PDB entry 5U3M | X-ray diffraction, 2.42 A resolution | chains H and L of the 3 polymer chains in the assembly

[Chain H]
Molecule: DH511.11P Fab Heavy Chain
Source organism: Homo sapiens
Notes: antibody fragment or engineered binder
Amino-acid sequence (235 residues; row label = number of the first residue in the row; a row labelled like 52A-52C holds insertion residues (52A, then the next letters in order)):
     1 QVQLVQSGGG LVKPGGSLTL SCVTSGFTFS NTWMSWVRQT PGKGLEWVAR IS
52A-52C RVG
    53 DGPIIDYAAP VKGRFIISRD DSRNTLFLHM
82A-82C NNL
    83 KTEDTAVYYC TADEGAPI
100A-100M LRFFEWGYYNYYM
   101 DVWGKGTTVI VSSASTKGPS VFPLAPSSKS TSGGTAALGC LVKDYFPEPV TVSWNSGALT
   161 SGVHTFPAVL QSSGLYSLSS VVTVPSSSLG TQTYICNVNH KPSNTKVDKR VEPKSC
Disulfide bonds: Cys22-Cys92, Cys140-Cys196

[Chain L]
Molecule: DH511.11P Fab Light Chain
Source organism: Homo sapiens
Notes: antibody fragment or engineered binder
Amino-acid sequence (216 residues; row label = number of the first residue in the row; a row labelled like 95A-95B holds insertion residues (95A, then the next letters in order)):
     1 DIRLTQSPSS LSASVGDRIT ITCRASQSIK DYLNWYKHRP GEAPKLLIYS ASKLRSGVSS
    61 RFSGSGYGSA FTLTISSLQP EDFATYYCQE SYSSV
95A-95B PM
    96 YIFGQGTKVD LKRTVAAPSV FIFPPSDEQL KSGTASVVCL LNNFYPREAK VQWKVDNALQ
   156 SGNSQESVTE QDSKDSTYSL SSTLTLSKAD YEKHKVYACE VTHQGLSSPV TKSFNRGEC
Disulfide bonds: Cys23-Cys88, Cys134-Cys194

[Interface between chain H and chain L]
Cross-chain cystine bridges: Cys216(H)-Cys214(L)
Contacting residue pairs (89; chain H residue first):
  Gln39(H) with His38(L), hydrogen bond; Tyr87(L), hydrogen bond
  Leu45(H) with Tyr87(L), hydrophobic; Phe98(L)
  Trp47(H) with Pro95A(L); Met95B(L); Tyr96(L)
  Arg50(H) with Tyr96(L), hydrogen bond
  Asp58(H) with Pro95A(L)
  Tyr91(H) with His38(L), hydrogen bond; Pro44(L)
  Ile100(H) with Tyr32(L)
  Arg100B(H) with Lys30(L); Asp31(L), salt bridge; Tyr67(L), hydrogen bond
  Glu100E(H) with Lys30(L); Tyr32(L), hydrogen bond
  Tyr100H(H) with Tyr32(L)
  Tyr100I(H) with Tyr32(L)
  Asn100J(H) with Tyr32(L); Leu33(L); Asn34(L), hydrogen bond; Ser50(L); Ser91(L), hydrogen bond
  Tyr100K(H) with Asn34(L); Gln89(L), hydrogen bond (backbone-side chain); Ser91(L), hydrogen bond (backbone-side chain); Tyr96(L)
  Tyr100L(H) with Asn34(L); Tyr36(L); Leu46(L), hydrophobic; Tyr49(L), hydrophobic
  Met100M(H) with Tyr36(L), hydrogen bond (backbone-side chain); Leu46(L)
  Asp101(H) with Leu46(L); Arg55(L), salt bridge
  Trp103(H) with Tyr36(L); Ala43(L); Pro44(L)
  Gly104(H) with Ala43(L)
  Lys105(H) with Ala43(L)
  Phe122(H) with Ser121(L); Glu123(L); Gln124(L)
  Pro123(H) with Ser121(L); Glu123(L)
  Leu124(H) with Phe118(L); Val133(L), hydrophobic
  Ala125(H) with Phe118(L)
  Lys129(H) with Phe116(L); Ile117(L), hydrogen bond (backbone-backbone); Lys207(L); Ser208(L), hydrogen bond (side chain-backbone); Phe209(L)
  Ser130(H) with Phe116(L); Phe118(L)
  Thr131(H) with Phe116(L)
  Ser132(H) with Phe116(L)
  Ala137(H) with Phe116(L), hydrophobic; Phe118(L)
  Leu141(H) with Ser131(L)
  Lys143(H) with Gln124(L); Ser131(L); Thr180(L)
  His164(H) with Asn137(L); Asn138(L), hydrogen bond; Ser174(L)
  Phe166(H) with Leu135(L), hydrophobic; Ser162(L); Thr164(L); Ser174(L); Leu175(L); Ser176(L)
  Pro167(H) with Ser162(L), hydrogen bond (backbone-side chain); Val163(L)
  Val169(H) with Gln160(L); Glu161(L); Ser162(L)
  Leu170(H) with Gln160(L), hydrogen bond (backbone-side chain)
  Gln171(H) with Gln160(L)
  Ser179(H) with Ser176(L), hydrogen bond
  Val181(H) with Leu135(L), hydrophobic
  Thr183(H) with Asn137(L)
  Lys209(H) with Glu123(L), salt bridge
  Lys214(H) with Pro119(L); Pro120(L); Cys214(L), hydrogen bond (side chain-backbone)
  Cys216(H) with Phe209(L), hydrophobic; Cys214(L), disulfide
Also at the interface, not in a pair above, chain H (50 interface residues in all): Lys43, Gly44, Glu46, Ala98, Val102, Val121, Leu138, Ser215
Also at the interface, not in a pair above, chain L (53 interface residues in all): Gln100, Ser114, Thr129, Asp167, Thr178, Glu213

[Summary]
50 residues of chain H face 53 of chain L across their interface; the contacts include 1 disulfide bond, 18
hydrogen bonds and 3 salt bridges. Among the polar pairs are Arg100B(H)-Asp31(L), Asp101(H)-Arg55(L) and
Lys209(H)-Glu123(L).
Chain H is DH511.11P Fab Heavy Chain and chain L is DH511.11P Fab Light Chain, both from Homo sapiens; the
structure, Crystal Structure of DH511.11P Fab in Complex with HIV-1 gp41 MPER Peptide, was determined by X-ray
diffraction together with 5U3J, 5U3K, 5U3L, 5U3N, 5U3O and 5U3P from the same study.
